Entry 6SLI (X-ray diffraction, 3.38 A resolution); this record covers chains B and P of the 3 polymer chains in the assembly.

Chain B:
Protein: RagA protein
From: Porphyromonas gingivalis (strain ATCC BAA-308 / W83)
UniProt: Q7MXJ7 (Q7MXJ7_PORGI); residues 21-1017 here = UniProt positions 21-1017
Amino-acid sequence (997 residues; each row starts with the number of its first residue):
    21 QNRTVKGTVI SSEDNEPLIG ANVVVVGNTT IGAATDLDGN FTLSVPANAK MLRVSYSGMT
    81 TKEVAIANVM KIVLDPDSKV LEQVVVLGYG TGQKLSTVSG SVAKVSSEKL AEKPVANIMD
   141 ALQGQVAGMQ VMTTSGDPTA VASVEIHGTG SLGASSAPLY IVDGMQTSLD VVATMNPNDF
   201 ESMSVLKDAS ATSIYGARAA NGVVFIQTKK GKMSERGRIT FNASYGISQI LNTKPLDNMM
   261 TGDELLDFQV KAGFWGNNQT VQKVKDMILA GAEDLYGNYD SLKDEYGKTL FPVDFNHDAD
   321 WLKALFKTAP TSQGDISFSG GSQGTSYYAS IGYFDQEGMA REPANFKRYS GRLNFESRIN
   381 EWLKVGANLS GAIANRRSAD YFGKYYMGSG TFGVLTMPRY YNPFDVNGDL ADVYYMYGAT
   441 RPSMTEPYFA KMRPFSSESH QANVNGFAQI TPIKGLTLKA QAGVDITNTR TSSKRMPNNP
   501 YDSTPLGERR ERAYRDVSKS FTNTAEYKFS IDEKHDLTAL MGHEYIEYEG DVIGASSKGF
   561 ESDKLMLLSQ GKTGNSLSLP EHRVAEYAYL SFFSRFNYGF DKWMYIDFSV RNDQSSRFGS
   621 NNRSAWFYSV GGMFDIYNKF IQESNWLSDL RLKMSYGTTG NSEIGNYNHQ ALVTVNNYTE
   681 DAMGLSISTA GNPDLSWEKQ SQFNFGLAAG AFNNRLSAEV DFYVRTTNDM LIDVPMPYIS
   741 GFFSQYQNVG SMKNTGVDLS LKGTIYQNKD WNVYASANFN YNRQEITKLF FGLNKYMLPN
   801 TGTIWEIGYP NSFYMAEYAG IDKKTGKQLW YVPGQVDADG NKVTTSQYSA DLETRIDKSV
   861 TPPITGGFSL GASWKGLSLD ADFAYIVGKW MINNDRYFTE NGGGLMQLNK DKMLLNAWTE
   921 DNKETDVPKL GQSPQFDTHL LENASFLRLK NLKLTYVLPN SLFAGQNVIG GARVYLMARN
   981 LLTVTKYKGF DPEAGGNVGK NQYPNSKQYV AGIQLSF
Not modelled in the structure: 21-114, 839-841
Small-molecule neighbours: 5PL ((1R,4S,6R)-6-({[2-(acetylamino)-2-deoxy-alpha-D-glucopyranosyl]oxy}methyl)-4-hydroxy-1-{[(15-methylhexadecanoyl)oxy]methyl}-4-oxido-7-oxo-3,5-dioxa-8-aza-4-phosphaheptacos-1-yl 15-methylhexadecanoate): Phe521, Asn523, His543, Tyr545, Leu590, Phe592
Reported in the primary citation:
  - binding site for Asttggnsqrggg: Asn894

Chain P:
Protein: Ala-ser-thr-thr-gly-gly-asn-ser-gln-arg-gly-ser-gly
From: Porphyromonas gingivalis W83
Amino-acid sequence (13 residues; row label = number of the first residue in the row):
     1 ASTTGGNSQR GSG

Interface between chain B and chain P:
Contacting residue pairs - 28 pairs, chain B then chain P:
  Tyr405(B) with Ser2(P); Thr3(P); Asn7(P)
  Tyr406(B) with Ala1(P); Ser2(P)
  Met407(B) with Ala1(P), hydrophobic; Thr3(P)
  Phe412(B) with Thr3(P)
  Asn800(B) with Ser8(P), hydrogen bond (backbone-side chain); Gln9(P), hydrogen bond (backbone-backbone)
  Thr801(B) with Gln9(P)
  Asn894(B) with Asn7(P); Ser8(P), hydrogen bond (side chain-backbone)
  Tyr897(B) with Gly5(P); Gly6(P)
  Phe898(B) with Thr3(P); Gly5(P); Gly6(P)
  Leu905(B) with Thr3(P); Gly5(P)
  Phe936(B) with Ser8(P)
  Asn997(B) with Arg10(P); Gly11(P), hydrogen bond (side chain-backbone); Ser12(P), hydrogen bond (side chain-backbone)
  Val998(B) with Arg10(P)
  Lys1000(B) with Asn7(P); Ser8(P); Arg10(P)
Other interface residues (no listed pair), chain B (18 interface residues in all): Pro799, Val860, Leu908, Gly996

Summary:
Chain B and chain P form an interface of 18 and 11 residues respectively, with 5 hydrogen bonds. Polar
contacts include Asn800(B)-Ser8(P), Asn894(B)-Ser8(P) and Asn997(B)-Gly11(P). Bound to chain B: compound 5PL.
The paper reports a binding site for Asttggnsqrggg at Asn894(B).
Here chain B is RagA protein (Porphyromonas gingivalis (strain ATCC BAA-308 / W83)) and chain P is
Ala-ser-thr-thr-gly-gly-asn-ser-gln-arg-gly-ser-gly (Porphyromonas gingivalis W83). Entry 6SLI (Structure of
the RagAB peptide transporter) was determined by X-ray diffraction together with 6SLJ, 6SLN, 6SM3, 6SML and
6SMQ from the same study.
